Entry 2E2J (X-ray diffraction, 3.50 A resolution); this record covers chains A and B of the 13 polymer chains in the assembly.

[Chain A]
Name: DNA-directed RNA polymerase II largest subunit
From: Saccharomyces cerevisiae
Notes: EC 2.7.7.6
UniProt: P04050 (RPB1_YEAST); residue numbers follow UniProt; this construct covers 1-1733
Amino-acid sequence (1733 residues; each row starts with the number of its first residue):
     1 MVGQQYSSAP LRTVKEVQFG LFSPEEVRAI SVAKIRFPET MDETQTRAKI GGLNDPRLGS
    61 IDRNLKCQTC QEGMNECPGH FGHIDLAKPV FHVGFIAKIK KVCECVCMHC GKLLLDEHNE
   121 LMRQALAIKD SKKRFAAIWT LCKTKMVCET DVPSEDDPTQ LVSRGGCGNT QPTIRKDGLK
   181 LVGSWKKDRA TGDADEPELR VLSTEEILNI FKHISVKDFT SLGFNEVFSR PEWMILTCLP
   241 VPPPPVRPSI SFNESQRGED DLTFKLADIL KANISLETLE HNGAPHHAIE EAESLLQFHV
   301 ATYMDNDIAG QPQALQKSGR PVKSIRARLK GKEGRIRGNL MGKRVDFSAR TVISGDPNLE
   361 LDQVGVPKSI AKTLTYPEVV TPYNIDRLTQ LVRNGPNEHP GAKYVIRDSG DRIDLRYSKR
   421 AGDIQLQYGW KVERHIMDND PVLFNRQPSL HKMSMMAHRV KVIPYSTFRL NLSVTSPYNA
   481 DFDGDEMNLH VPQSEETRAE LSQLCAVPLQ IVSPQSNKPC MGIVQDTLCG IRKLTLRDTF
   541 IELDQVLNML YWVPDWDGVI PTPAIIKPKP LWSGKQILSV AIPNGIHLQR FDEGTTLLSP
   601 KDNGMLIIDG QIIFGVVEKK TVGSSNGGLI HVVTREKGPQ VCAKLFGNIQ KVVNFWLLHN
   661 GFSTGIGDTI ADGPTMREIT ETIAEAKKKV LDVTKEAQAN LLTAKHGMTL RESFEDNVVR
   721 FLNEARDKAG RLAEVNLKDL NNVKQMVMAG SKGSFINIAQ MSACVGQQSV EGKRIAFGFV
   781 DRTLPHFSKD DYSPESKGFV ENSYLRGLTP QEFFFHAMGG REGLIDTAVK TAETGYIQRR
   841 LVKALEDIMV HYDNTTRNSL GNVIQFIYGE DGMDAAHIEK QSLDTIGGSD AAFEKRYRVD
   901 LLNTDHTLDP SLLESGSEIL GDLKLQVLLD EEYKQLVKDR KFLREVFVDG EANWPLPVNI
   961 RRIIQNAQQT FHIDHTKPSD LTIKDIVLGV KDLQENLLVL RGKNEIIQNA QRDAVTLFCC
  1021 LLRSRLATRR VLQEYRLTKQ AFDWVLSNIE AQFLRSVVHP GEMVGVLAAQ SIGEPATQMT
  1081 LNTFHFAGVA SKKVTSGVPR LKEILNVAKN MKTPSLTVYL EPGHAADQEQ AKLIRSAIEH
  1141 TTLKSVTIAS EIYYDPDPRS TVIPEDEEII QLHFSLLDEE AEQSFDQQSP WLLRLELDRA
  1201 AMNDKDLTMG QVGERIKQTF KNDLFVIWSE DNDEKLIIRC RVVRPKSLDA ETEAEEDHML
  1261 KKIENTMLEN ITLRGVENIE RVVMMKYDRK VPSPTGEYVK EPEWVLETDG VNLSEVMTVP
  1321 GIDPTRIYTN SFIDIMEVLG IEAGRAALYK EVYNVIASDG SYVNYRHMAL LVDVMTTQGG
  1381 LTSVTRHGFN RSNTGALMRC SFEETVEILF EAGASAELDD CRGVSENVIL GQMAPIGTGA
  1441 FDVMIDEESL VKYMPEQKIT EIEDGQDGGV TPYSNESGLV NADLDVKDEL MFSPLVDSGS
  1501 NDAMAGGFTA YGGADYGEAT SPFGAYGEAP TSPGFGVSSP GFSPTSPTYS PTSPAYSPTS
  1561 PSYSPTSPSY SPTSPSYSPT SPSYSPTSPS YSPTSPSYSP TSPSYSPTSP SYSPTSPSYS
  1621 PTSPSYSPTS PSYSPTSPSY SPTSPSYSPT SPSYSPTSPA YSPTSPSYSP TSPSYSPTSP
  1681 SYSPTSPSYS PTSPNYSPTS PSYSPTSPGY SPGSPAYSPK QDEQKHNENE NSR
Disordered / not traced: 1-2, 155-160, 187-198, 1082-1091, 1177-1186, 1244-1253, 1446-1733
Ion coordination: Zn2+ site 1: Cys67, Cys70, Cys77, His80; Zn2+ site 2: Cys107, Cys110, Cys148, Cys167; Mg2+ site 1: Asp481 (shared with 1 residue of chain R); Mg2+ site 2 near Asp483 (its only coordinating residue here)
Residues lining bound ligands: phosphomethylphosphonic acid guanylate ester (G2P): Arg446, Pro448, Asn479, Asp481, Asp483, Thr831
Curated features (UniProtKB/Swiss-Prot):
  - region: Pro248 to Asp260 (Lid loop), Asn306 to Lys323 (Rudder loop), Pro810 to Glu822 (Bridging helix)
  - binding site (Zn(2+)): Cys67, Cys70, Cys77, His80, Cys107, Cys110, Cys148, Cys167
  - binding site (Mg(2+)): Asp481, Asp483, Asp485
  - modified residue: Thr1471 (Phosphothreonine)
  - cross-link (Glycyl lysine isopeptide (Lys-Gly)): Lys695 (interchain with G-Cter in ubiquitin), Lys1246 (interchain with G-Cter in ubiquitin), Lys1350 (interchain with G-Cter in ubiquitin)
  - natural variant: Ser1653 to Pro1659 (deletion: In strain: A364A)
  - mutagenesis: Lys1246 (K1246R: Impairs ubiquitination during transcription stress)
From the paper describing this entry:
  - catalytic residues: His1085 (proposed by the authors, not directly observed)
  - mutagenesis - R446A: abolished growth

[Chain B]
Name: DNA-directed RNA polymerase II 140 kDa polypeptide
From: Saccharomyces cerevisiae
Notes: EC 2.7.7.6
UniProt: P08518 (RPB2_YEAST); residue numbers follow UniProt; this construct covers 1-1224
Amino-acid sequence (1224 residues; row label = number of the first residue in the row):
     1 MSDLANSEKY YDEDPYGFED ESAPITAEDS WAVISAFFRE KGLVSQQLDS FNQFVDYTLQ
    61 DIICEDSTLI LEQLAQHTTE SDNISRKYEI SFGKIYVTKP MVNESDGVTH ALYPQEARLR
   121 NLTYSSGLFV DVKKRTYEAI DVPGRELKYE LIAEESEDDS ESGKVFIGRL PIMLRSKNCY
   181 LSEATESDLY KLKECPFDMG GYFIINGSEK VLIAQERSAG NIVQVFKKAA PSPISHVAEI
   241 RSALEKGSRF ISTLQVKLYG REGSSARTIK ATLPYIKQDI PIVIIFRALG IIPDGEILEH
   301 ICYDVNDWQM LEMLKPCVED GFVIQDRETA LDFIGRRGTA LGIKKEKRIQ YAKDILQKEF
   361 LPHITQLEGF ESRKAFFLGY MINRLLLCAL DRKDQDDRDH FGKKRLDLAG PLLAQLFKTL
   421 FKKLTKDIFR YMQRTVEEAH DFNMKLAINA KTITSGLKYA LATGNWGEQK KAMSSRAGVS
   481 QVLNRYTYSS TLSHLRRTNT PIGRDGKLAK PRQLHNTHWG LVCPAETPEG QACGLVKNLS
   541 LMSCISVGTD PMPIITFLSE WGMEPLEDYV PHQSPDATRV FVNGVWHGVH RNPARLMETL
   601 RTLRRKGDIN PEVSMIRDIR EKELKIFTDA GRVYRPLFIV EDDESLGHKE LKVRKGHIAK
   661 LMATEYQDIE GGFEDVEEYT WSSLLNEGLV EYIDAEEEES ILIAMQPEDL EPAEANEEND
   721 LDVDPAKRIR VSHHATTFTH CEIHPSMILG VAASIIPFPD HNQSPRNTYQ SAMGKQAMGV
   781 FLTNYNVRMD TMANILYYPQ KPLGTTRAME YLKFRELPAG QNAIVAIACY SGYNQEDSMI
   841 MNQSSIDRGL FRSLFFRSYM DQEKKYGMSI TETFEKPQRT NTLRMKHGTY DKLDDDGLIA
   901 PGVRVSGEDV IIGKTTPISP DEEELGQRTA YHSKRDASTP LRSTENGIVD QVLVTTNQDG
   961 LKFVKVRVRT TKIPQIGDKF ASRHGQKGTI GITYRREDMP FTAEGIVPDL IINPHAIPSR
  1021 MTVAHLIECL LSKVAALSGN EGDASPFTDI TVEGISKLLR EHGYQSRGFE VMYNGHTGKK
  1081 LMAQIFFGPT YYQRLRHMVD DKIHARARGP MQVLTRQPVE GRSRDGGLRF GEMERDCMIA
  1141 HGAASFLKER LMEASDAFRV HICGICGLMT VIAKLNHNQF ECKGCDNKID IYQIHIPYAA
  1201 KLLFQELMAM NITPRLYTDR SRDF
Disordered / not traced: 1-19, 71-88, 135-163, 336-344, 438-445, 503-508, 669-677, 716-721, 920-932, 1223-1224
Ion coordination: Zn2+: Cys1163, Cys1166, Cys1182, Cys1185
Residues lining bound ligands: phosphomethylphosphonic acid guanylate ester (G2P): Arg766, Tyr769, Arg1020

[Chain A / chain B interface]
Pairs across the interface - 400 pairs, chain A then chain B:
  Gln4(A) with Arg1159(B), hydrogen bond
  Gln5(A) with Arg1159(B), hydrogen bond (backbone-side chain); Leu1175(B)
  Tyr6(A) with Leu1175(B)
  Ser7(A) with His1161(B); Gln1193(B)
  Ser8(A) with Asn1178(B), hydrogen bond; Phe1180(B)
  Ala9(A) with Ile1191(B); Gln1193(B)
  Pro10(A) with Ile1191(B); Tyr1192(B); Gln1193(B), hydrogen bond (backbone-backbone)
  Leu11(A) with Gln1193(B); His1195(B)
  Arg12(A) with Tyr1192(B); Gln1193(B), hydrogen bond (backbone-backbone); Ile1194(B); Thr1218(B)
  Thr13(A) with Thr1218(B)
  Val14(A) with Tyr1217(B)
  Lys15(A) with Tyr1217(B), hydrogen bond (backbone-backbone); Thr1218(B)
  Glu16(A) with Arg1215(B); Tyr1217(B), hydrogen bond (backbone-backbone); Asp1219(B); Arg1220(B); Ser1221(B); Arg1222(B)
  Val17(A) with Arg1215(B)
  Gln18(A) with Thr1213(B); Arg1215(B), hydrogen bond (backbone-backbone)
  Phe19(A) with Thr1213(B); Pro1214(B), hydrophobic
  Gly20(A) with Ile1212(B); Thr1213(B), hydrogen bond (backbone-backbone)
  Leu21(A) with Asn1211(B); Thr1213(B), hydrogen bond (backbone-side chain)
  Phe22(A) with Met1208(B); Asn1211(B), hydrogen bond (backbone-side chain); Ile1212(B); Thr1213(B)
  Glu26(A) with Arg1215(B), salt bridge
  Ala29(A) with Lys1183(B)
  Ile30(A) with Leu1168(B), hydrophobic; Thr1170(B)
  Ser31(A) with Lys1183(B), hydrogen bond (backbone-side chain)
  Arg63(A) with Arg884(B)
  Gln68(A) with Ile1172(B)
  Thr69(A) with Lys1174(B)
  Cys70(A) with Ile1172(B), hydrophobic; Ala1173(B)
  Met74(A) with Arg1116(B), hydrogen bond (backbone-side chain)
  Asn75(A) with Arg1116(B)
  Glu76(A) with Arg1159(B), salt bridge; Leu1175(B)
  Pro78(A) with Lys1201(B), hydrogen bond (backbone-side chain); Gln1205(B), hydrogen bond (backbone-side chain)
  Gly79(A) with Gln1205(B), hydrogen bond (backbone-side chain)
  Phe81(A) with Gln1205(B); Met1208(B), hydrophobic; Ala1209(B)
  His92(A) with Met1210(B), hydrogen bond (side chain-backbone); Asn1211(B)
  Leu236(A) with Asn1211(B)
  Cys238(A) with Asn1211(B)
  Pro240(A) with Met1208(B); Ala1209(B); Asn1211(B)
  Pro242(A) with Ala1209(B), hydrophobic
  Pro245(A) with Tyr1198(B); Lys1201(B); Leu1202(B)
  Val246(A) with Leu1114(B); Gln1205(B)
  Pro248(A) with Leu1114(B)
  Glu254(A) with Arg884(B), salt bridge; Ile918(B)
  Ser255(A) with Ile918(B)
  Tyr303(A) with Ala1209(B), hydrogen bond (side chain-backbone)
  Met304(A) with Met1210(B)
  Arg320(A) with Gln469(B), hydrogen bond (side chain-backbone); Lys470(B); Lys471(B)
  Ile325(A) with Glu1206(B); Met1210(B), hydrophobic
  Arg328(A) with Glu1206(B), salt bridge
  Leu329(A) with Leu1203(B), hydrophobic; Glu1206(B)
  Arg335(A) with Ala1199(B); Leu1202(B); Glu1206(B), salt bridge
  Ile336(A) with Leu1203(B), hydrophobic
  Arg337(A) with Arg1129(B); Glu1132(B), salt bridge
  Gly338(A) with Arg1129(B), hydrogen bond (backbone-side chain)
  Asn339(A) with Thr1115(B); Gln1117(B), hydrogen bond (backbone-side chain); Ala1199(B)
  Leu340(A) with Leu1151(B); Ala1199(B); Ala1200(B); Leu1203(B), hydrophobic
  Met341(A) with Glu1132(B); Arg1135(B)
  Gly342(A) with Arg1129(B), hydrogen bond (backbone-side chain); Phe1130(B); Gly1131(B)
  Lys343(A) with Gln1117(B); Arg1129(B); Phe1130(B), hydrogen bond (backbone-backbone); Leu1151(B), hydrogen bond (side chain-backbone); Ser1155(B); Asp1156(B), salt bridge; Pro1197(B)
  Arg344(A) with Gln1117(B); Pro1118(B); Val1119(B); Glu1120(B); Gly1127(B), hydrogen bond (side chain-backbone); Leu1128(B); Arg1129(B); Ser1155(B), hydrogen bond (backbone-side chain)
  Val345(A) with Pro1118(B), hydrophobic; Gly1127(B); Leu1128(B), hydrogen bond (backbone-backbone); Arg1150(B); Ala1154(B), hydrophobic; Ser1155(B)
  Asp346(A) with Arg1106(B), salt bridge; Arg1108(B); Met1111(B); Pro1118(B); Arg1150(B), hydrogen bond (backbone-side chain); Ala1154(B); Ser1155(B), hydrogen bond (side chain-backbone)
  Phe347(A) with Arg1106(B), hydrogen bond (backbone-backbone); Ala1107(B), hydrophobic; Arg1108(B); Arg1150(B), hydrogen bond (backbone-side chain)
  Ser348(A) with Ala1105(B); Arg1106(B), hydrogen bond (backbone-backbone); Gly1127(B); Leu1128(B), hydrogen bond (side chain-backbone)
  Ala349(A) with His1104(B); Leu1128(B)
  Arg350(A) with Lys1102(B); Ile1103(B); His1104(B), hydrogen bond (backbone-backbone); Leu1128(B)
  Thr351(A) with Ile1103(B)
  Val352(A) with Val1099(B), hydrophobic
  Gly355(A) with Tyr833(B)
  Asp356(A) with Tyr833(B), hydrogen bond
  Pro357(A) with Ser831(B); Gly832(B); Tyr833(B), hydrophobic
  Asn358(A) with Tyr833(B), hydrogen bond
  Ile370(A) with Ile1103(B), hydrophobic; Ala1105(B), hydrophobic
  Thr373(A) with Ala1107(B)
  Leu374(A) with Arg1106(B)
  Arg412(A) with Arg1108(B)
  Glu433(A) with Arg1108(B), salt bridge
  Leu443(A) with Met1138(B), hydrophobic; Phe1146(B), hydrophobic
  Asn445(A) with Glu1134(B)
  Gln447(A) with Glu1134(B)
  Ser449(A) with Met1133(B); Glu1134(B), hydrogen bond; Cys1137(B)
  His451(A) with Cys1137(B), hydrogen bond (backbone-side chain)
  Lys452(A) with Ala1140(B); His1141(B)
  Met455(A) with Glu1134(B); Cys1137(B), hydrophobic; Met1138(B), hydrophobic; His1141(B)
  Tyr465(A) with Ile976(B), hydrophobic; Thr993(B)
  Ser466(A) with Gln975(B), hydrogen bond; Ile976(B); Asp1100(B), hydrogen bond; Ile1103(B)
  Thr467(A) with Ile976(B); Gly977(B); Val1099(B)
  Arg469(A) with Gly991(B), hydrogen bond (side chain-backbone)
  Leu472(A) with Gln835(B)
  Thr475(A) with Glu836(B)
  Asp481(A) with Glu836(B); Asp837(B)
  Phe482(A) with Gln835(B); Glu836(B), hydrogen bond (backbone-backbone); Asp837(B); Ser838(B); Thr989(B), hydrogen bond (backbone-side chain)
  Asp483(A) with Glu836(B); Asp837(B); Lys979(B); Lys987(B); Gly988(B)
  Gly484(A) with Thr989(B)
  Glu486(A) with Lys1102(B), salt bridge
  Asn488(A) with Leu1128(B)
  His490(A) with Phe1130(B); Arg1150(B), hydrogen bond
  Val491(A) with Arg1150(B), hydrogen bond (backbone-side chain)
  Pro492(A) with Glu1149(B)
  Gln493(A) with Glu1149(B), hydrogen bond (backbone-side chain)
  Ser494(A) with Glu1149(B), hydrogen bond (backbone-side chain)
  Glu496(A) with Ser1145(B)
  Thr497(A) with Phe1146(B); Glu1149(B), hydrogen bond
  Glu500(A) with Ala1143(B); Ala1144(B), hydrogen bond (side chain-backbone); Ser1145(B), hydrogen bond (side chain-backbone); Phe1146(B), hydrogen bond (side chain-backbone)
  Leu501(A) with Phe1146(B), hydrophobic
  Leu504(A) with His1141(B)
  Cys505(A) with Met1138(B), hydrophobic; His1141(B)
  Gln510(A) with His1141(B), hydrogen bond
  Val524(A) with Gln835(B)
  Gln525(A) with Gln835(B); Glu836(B), hydrogen bond (side chain-backbone); His1015(B), hydrogen bond (backbone-side chain)
  Asp526(A) with Cys829(B); Asn834(B); Gln835(B), hydrogen bond (backbone-side chain); Asn1013(B), hydrogen bond; His1015(B), salt bridge
  Thr527(A) with Gln835(B)
  Cys529(A) with His1015(B)
  Asp544(A) with Lys1079(B), salt bridge
  Gln545(A) with Lys1079(B)
  Leu657(A) with Cys829(B), hydrophobic
  Leu658(A) with Tyr830(B); Ser831(B); Asn1074(B), hydrogen bond (backbone-side chain); Leu1081(B)
  His659(A) with Asn1074(B); Thr1077(B); Leu1081(B)
  Asn660(A) with Leu1081(B); Met1082(B), hydrogen bond (backbone-backbone); Ala1083(B), hydrogen bond (backbone-backbone)
  Gly661(A) with Leu1081(B); Ala1083(B)
  Phe662(A) with Ile827(B); Ala828(B); Cys829(B), hydrogen bond (backbone-backbone); Pro1014(B), hydrophobic
  Ser663(A) with Ile827(B), hydrogen bond (side chain-backbone); Pro1014(B); Gln1084(B); Ile1085(B); Phe1086(B), hydrogen bond (side chain-backbone)
  Thr664(A) with Ile827(B); Pro1014(B); Phe1086(B)
  Gly665(A) with Phe1069(B); Phe1086(B)
  Ile666(A) with Leu1026(B), hydrophobic; Leu1030(B), hydrophobic; Val1052(B), hydrophobic; Arg1067(B)
  Gly667(A) with Arg1067(B)
  Ile670(A) with Arg1067(B)
  Asn742(A) with Phe1069(B)
  Met746(A) with Pro1014(B); His1015(B), hydrogen bond; Pro1018(B), hydrophobic
  Ser751(A) with His1015(B), hydrogen bond
  Lys752(A) with His1015(B); Ser1019(B)
  Asn757(A) with Pro1018(B); Met1021(B)
  Gln760(A) with Met1021(B)
  Met761(A) with Pro1018(B), hydrophobic; Met1021(B), hydrophobic; Val1023(B), hydrophobic
  Glu771(A) with Lys510(B); Gln513(B)
  Ala776(A) with Asn516(B)
  Gly778(A) with Asp397(B); His400(B); His515(B); Asn516(B)
  Phe779(A) with Asn516(B); Thr517(B); Glu698(B); Glu699(B)
  Val780(A) with Glu699(B), hydrogen bond (backbone-side chain)
  Arg782(A) with Glu698(B), hydrogen bond (side chain-backbone); Glu699(B), hydrogen bond (side chain-backbone); Ile701(B), hydrogen bond (side chain-backbone)
  Thr783(A) with Asn516(B)
  Pro785(A) with Glu698(B); Ile701(B); Leu702(B); Ile703(B), hydrogen bond (backbone-backbone)
  His786(A) with Trp519(B), hydrogen bond; Ile703(B); Met705(B); Glu742(B), salt bridge
  Phe787(A) with Leu702(B)
  Ser788(A) with Leu702(B)
  Glu795(A) with Val731(B)
  Glu801(A) with Ile729(B)
  Asn802(A) with Arg728(B); Ile729(B), hydrogen bond (side chain-backbone)
  Tyr804(A) with His761(B), hydrogen bond (backbone-side chain); Asn762(B); Gln763(B); Met1021(B)
  Leu805(A) with His761(B), hydrogen bond (backbone-side chain); Val1052(B), hydrophobic
  Arg806(A) with Pro725(B); Ala726(B); Arg728(B), hydrogen bond (backbone-side chain); Ile729(B); His761(B)
  Gly807(A) with Arg728(B); Asp760(B); His761(B)
  Leu808(A) with Arg728(B), hydrogen bond (backbone-side chain); Asp760(B), hydrogen bond (backbone-backbone); Phe1047(B)
  Thr809(A) with Arg730(B); Phe1047(B)
  Pro810(A) with Trp519(B); Met705(B), hydrophobic; Pro745(B), hydrophobic; Phe1047(B)
  Gln811(A) with Met705(B); Val731(B)
  Phe813(A) with Leu749(B), hydrophobic; Asn767(B)
  Phe814(A) with Leu514(B), hydrophobic; Asn516(B); Trp519(B), hydrophobic
  His816(A) with Gln763(B); Ser764(B), hydrogen bond (side chain-backbone)
  Ala817(A) with Leu514(B), hydrophobic; Pro524(B), hydrophobic; Ser764(B)
  Met818(A) with Leu514(B); Asn516(B)
  Arg821(A) with Arg512(B); Leu514(B); Pro524(B), hydrogen bond (side chain-backbone); Gly534(B)
  Glu822(A) with Gln513(B)
  Leu824(A) with Pro765(B), hydrophobic; Thr768(B)
  Ile825(A) with Arg512(B); Cys533(B), hydrophobic
  Ala828(A) with Gly530(B)
  Arg839(A) with Glu1132(B), salt bridge
  Val842(A) with Asp1136(B)
  Lys843(A) with Arg1135(B)
  Glu846(A) with Arg1135(B), salt bridge
  Met1063(A) with Ile1139(B)
  Val1066(A) with Asp1136(B); Ile1139(B), hydrophobic; Ala1140(B), hydrophobic
  Gln1070(A) with Asp1136(B); Cys1137(B)
  Lys1144(A) with Glu262(B), salt bridge
  Asn1265(A) with Gly263(B); Ser265(B)
  Glu1269(A) with Glu262(B); Gly263(B)
  Leu1409(A) with Leu1207(B), hydrophobic; Ile1212(B)
  Phe1410(A) with Met1210(B), hydrophobic; Ile1212(B), hydrophobic
  Leu1418(A) with Arg1222(B)
  Asp1420(A) with Arg1220(B), hydrogen bond (backbone-side chain)
  Val1424(A) with Ile1139(B), hydrophobic
  Val1428(A) with Arg1135(B); Leu1151(B), hydrophobic
  Ile1429(A) with Pro1197(B); Ala1200(B)
  Leu1430(A) with His1195(B); Ile1196(B); Pro1197(B)
  Gly1431(A) with Lys1148(B); Met1152(B); Pro1197(B)
  Met1433(A) with Ala1144(B), hydrophobic
  Ala1434(A) with Ala1144(B)
  Ile1436(A) with Ile1139(B); Gly1142(B); Ala1144(B)
  Gly1437(A) with Gly1142(B)
  Thr1438(A) with Gly1142(B), hydrogen bond (backbone-backbone); Ala1144(B)
  Gly1439(A) with Ala1144(B)
Also at the interface, not in a pair above, chain A (218 interface residues in all): Val27, Val32, Glu72, Phe228, Trp233, Pro243, Arg326, Ile353, Ser369, Pro448, Leu450, Asp668, Val743, Gly753, Val770, Ile775, Phe777, Leu784, Lys789, Glu812, Gly820, Gln838, Leu1067, Val1406, Gly1413, Arg1422, Ser1425, Gln1432
Also at the interface, not in a pair above, chain B (197 interface residues in all): His518, Thr527, Arg620, Ser700, Lys727, Ala735, Ile748, Pro759, Tyr769, Ile1017, Ile1027, Glu1053, His1076, Lys1080, Gly1109, Leu1147, Glu1153, Phe1158, Val1160, Cys1166, Gly1184, Phe1204, Leu1216

[Overview]
Chain A and chain B form an interface of 218 and 197 residues respectively; the contacts include 80 hydrogen
bonds and 16 salt bridges. Polar pairs include Glu26(A)-Arg1215(B), Glu76(A)-Arg1159(B) and
Glu254(A)-Arg884(B). Phosphomethylphosphonic acid guanylate ester is bound between chain A and chain B. The
paper reports the catalytic residue His1085(A); R446A of chain A abolishes growth.
Here chain A is DNA-directed RNA polymerase II largest subunit and chain B is DNA-directed RNA polymerase II
140 kDa polypeptide, both from Saccharomyces cerevisiae. Entry 2E2J (RNA polymerase II elongation complex in 5
mM Mg+2 with GMPCPP) was determined by X-ray diffraction, deposited together with 2E2H, 2E2I, 2NVQ, 2NVT,
2NVX, 2NVY, 2NVZ and 2YU9.
